4I1P - chains A and B; structure by X-ray diffraction, 2.40 A resolution.

Chain A:
Molecule: Mucosa-associated lymphoid tissue lymphoma translocation protein 1
Organism: Homo sapiens
Notes: EC 3.4.22.-
Reference sequence: Q9UDY8 (MALT1_HUMAN); residue numbers follow UniProt; this construct covers 339-719
Chain sequence (388 residues; row label = number of the first residue in the row):
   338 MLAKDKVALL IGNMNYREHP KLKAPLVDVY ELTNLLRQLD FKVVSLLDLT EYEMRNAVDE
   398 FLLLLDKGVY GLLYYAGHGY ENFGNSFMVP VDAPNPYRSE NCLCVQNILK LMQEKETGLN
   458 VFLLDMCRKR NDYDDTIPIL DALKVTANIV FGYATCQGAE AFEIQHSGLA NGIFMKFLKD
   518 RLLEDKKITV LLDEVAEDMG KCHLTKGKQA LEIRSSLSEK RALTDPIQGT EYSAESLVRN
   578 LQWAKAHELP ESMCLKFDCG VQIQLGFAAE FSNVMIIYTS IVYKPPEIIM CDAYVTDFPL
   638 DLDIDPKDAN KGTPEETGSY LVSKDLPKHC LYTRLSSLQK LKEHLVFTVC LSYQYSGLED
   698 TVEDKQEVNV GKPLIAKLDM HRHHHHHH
Not modelled in the structure: 717-725
Construct notes: initiating methionine (338); expression tag (720-725)
Curated features (UniProtKB/Swiss-Prot):
  - motif: Leu369 to Leu376 (Nuclear export signal)
  - active site: His415, Cys464
  - mutagenesis: Cys464 (C464A: Slight decrease in NF-kappa-B activation), Glu653 (E653A: Abolishes binding to TRAF6)

Chain B:
Molecule: tetrapeptide
Chain sequence (5 residues; numbered 0 to 4; the number before each row is that of its first residue; numbering starts at 0):
     0 ALRSR
Modified residues: Arg4 (amino({(4S)-4-amino-6-[(2,6-dimethylbenzoyl)oxy]-5-oxohexyl}amino)methaniminium; 4AR)

Interface between chain A and chain B:
Residue-residue contacts - 30 pairs, chain A then chain B:
  Leu359(A) - Ser3(B)
  Lys360(A) - Arg2(B)
  Ala361(A) - Arg4(B)
  Pro362(A) - Arg4(B)
  Asp365(A) - Arg4(B)
  Ala413(A) - Arg4(B)
  Gly414(A) - Arg4(B)
  His415(A) - Ser3(B)
  His415(A) - Arg4(B)  hydrogen bond (side chain-backbone)
  Gly416(A) - Arg4(B)  hydrogen bond (backbone-backbone)
  Asp462(A) - Arg4(B)
  Met463(A) - Arg4(B)
  Cys464(A) - Ser3(B)  hydrogen bond
  Cys464(A) - Arg4(B)  covalent bond
  Glu497(A) - Ser3(B)  hydrogen bond
  Ala498(A) - Arg2(B)
  Ala498(A) - Ser3(B)
  Ala498(A) - Arg4(B)  hydrogen bond (backbone-backbone)
  Phe499(A) - Leu1(B)  hydrophobic
  Phe499(A) - Arg2(B)
  Phe499(A) - Ser3(B)
  Glu500(A) - Leu1(B)
  Glu500(A) - Arg2(B)  salt bridge
  Glu500(A) - Arg4(B)
  Ile501(A) - Ala0(B)
  Ile501(A) - Arg2(B)
  Gln502(A) - Ala0(B)  hydrogen bond (backbone-backbone)
  Gln502(A) - Leu1(B)
  Gln502(A) - Arg2(B)
  Leu541(A) - Leu1(B)
Also at the interface, not in a pair above, chain A (23 interface residues in all): Lys358, Tyr411, Gly509, Lys545

Overview:
Chain A and chain B form an interface of 23 and 5 residues respectively; the contacts include 1 covalent bond,
6 hydrogen bonds and 1 salt bridge. Polar pairs include Glu500(A)-Arg2(B), His415(A)-Arg4(B) and
Cys464(A)-Ser3(B).
Chain A is Mucosa-associated lymphoid tissue lymphoma translocation protein 1 (Homo sapiens) and chain B is
tetrapeptide; the structure, Human MALT1 (caspase-IG3) in complex with activity based-probe, was determined by
X-ray diffraction.
